PDB entry 5ZWO | electron microscopy, 3.90 A resolution | chains G and 1 of the 60 polymer chains in the assembly

[Chain G]
Molecule: Pre-mRNA
Source organism: Saccharomyces cerevisiae S288c
Sequence (60 nucleotides; each row starts with the number of its first residue):
   463 AAAAAAAAUU UUUUUUAAAA AAAAAAAACU AGAUACUAAC ACAUUUAAUU UUUUUUUGUU

[Chain 1]
Molecule: U2 snRNP component HSH155
Source organism: Saccharomyces cerevisiae S288c
Reference sequence: P49955 (SF3B1_YEAST); numbering as in UniProt (aligned over 1-971)
Sequence (971 residues; numbered 1 to 971; the number before each row is that of its first residue):
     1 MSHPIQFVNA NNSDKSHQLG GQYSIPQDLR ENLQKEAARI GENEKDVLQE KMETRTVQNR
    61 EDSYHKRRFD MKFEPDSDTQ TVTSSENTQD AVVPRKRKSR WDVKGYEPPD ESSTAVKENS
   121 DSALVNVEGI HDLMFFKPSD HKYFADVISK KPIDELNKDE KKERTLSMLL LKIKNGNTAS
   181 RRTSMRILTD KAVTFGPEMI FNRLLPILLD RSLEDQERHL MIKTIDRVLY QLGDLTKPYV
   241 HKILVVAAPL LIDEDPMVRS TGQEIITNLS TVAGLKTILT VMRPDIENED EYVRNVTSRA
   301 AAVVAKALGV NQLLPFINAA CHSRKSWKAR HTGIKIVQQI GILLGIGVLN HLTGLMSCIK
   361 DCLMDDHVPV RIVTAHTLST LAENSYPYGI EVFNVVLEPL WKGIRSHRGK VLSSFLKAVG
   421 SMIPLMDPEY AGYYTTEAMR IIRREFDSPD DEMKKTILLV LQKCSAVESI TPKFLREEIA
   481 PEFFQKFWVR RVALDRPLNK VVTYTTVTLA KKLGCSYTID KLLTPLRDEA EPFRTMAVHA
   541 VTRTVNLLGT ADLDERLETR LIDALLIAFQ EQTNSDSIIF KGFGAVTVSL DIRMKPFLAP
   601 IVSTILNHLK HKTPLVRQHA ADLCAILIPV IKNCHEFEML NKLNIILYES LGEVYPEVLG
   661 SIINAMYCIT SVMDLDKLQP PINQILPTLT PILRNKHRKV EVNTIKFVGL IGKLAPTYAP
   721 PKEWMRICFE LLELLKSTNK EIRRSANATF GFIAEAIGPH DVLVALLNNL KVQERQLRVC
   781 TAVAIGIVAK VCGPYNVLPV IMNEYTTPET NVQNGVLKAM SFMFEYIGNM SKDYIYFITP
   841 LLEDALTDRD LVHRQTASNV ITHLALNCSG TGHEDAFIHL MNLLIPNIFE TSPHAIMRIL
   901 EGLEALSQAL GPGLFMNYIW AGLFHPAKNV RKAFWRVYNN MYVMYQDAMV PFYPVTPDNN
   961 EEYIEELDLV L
Not modelled in the structure: 1-155

[Chain G / chain 1 interface]
Residue-residue contacts - 10 pairs, chain G then chain 1:
  A501(G) - Arg744(1)  base contact
  C504(G) - Thr738(1)  base contact
  A505(G) - Asn739(1)  phosphate contact
  A510(G) - Lys500(1)  sugar contact
  A510(G) - Tyr504(1)  sugar contact
  U513(G) - Ile252(1)  sugar contact
  U513(G) - Glu254(1)  base contact
  U517(G) - Pro369(1)  phosphate contact
  U518(G) - Val368(1)  sugar contact
  G520(G) - Pro449(1)  base contact
Other interface residues (no listed pair), chain G (12 interface residues in all): U499, U506, A509, U512
Other interface residues (no listed pair), chain 1 (22 interface residues in all): Leu251, Asp253, Thr380, Lys410, Asn499, His539, Arg698, Arg743, Asn747, Arg775, Val783, His894

[Overview]
The interface between chain G and chain 1 involves 12 residues on one side and 22 on the other.
Chain G is Pre-mRNA and chain 1 is U2 snRNP component HSH155, both from Saccharomyces cerevisiae S288c; the
structure, Cryo-EM structure of the yeast B complex at average resolution of 3.9 angstrom, was determined by
electron microscopy, deposited together with 5ZWM and 5ZWN.
